Entry 7QHW (X-ray diffraction, 2.80 A resolution); this record covers chain AAA.

# Chain AAA
Name: Tau-tubulin kinase 1
From: Homo sapiens
Notes: EC 2.7.11.1
Reference sequence: Q5TCY1 (TTBK1_HUMAN); residues 45-337 here correspond to UniProt positions 21-313 (UniProt number = residue number - 24)
Chain sequence (293 residues; row label = number of the first residue in the row):
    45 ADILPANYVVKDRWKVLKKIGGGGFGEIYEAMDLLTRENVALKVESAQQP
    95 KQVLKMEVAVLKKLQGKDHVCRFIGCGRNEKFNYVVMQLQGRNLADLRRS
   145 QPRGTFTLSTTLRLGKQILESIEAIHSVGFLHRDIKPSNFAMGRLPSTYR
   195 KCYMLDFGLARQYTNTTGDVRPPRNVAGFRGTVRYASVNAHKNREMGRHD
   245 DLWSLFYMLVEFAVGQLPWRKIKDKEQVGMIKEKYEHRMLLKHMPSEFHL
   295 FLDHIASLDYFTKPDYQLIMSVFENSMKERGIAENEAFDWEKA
Residues lining bound ligands: CGI (N-[4-(4-chloranylphenoxy)phenyl]-7H-pyrrolo[2,3-d]pyrimidin-4-amine): I64, G65, G66, I72, A85, C115, M131, Q132, L133, Q134, G135, N137, D140, R143, S182, L199
Swiss-Prot annotation at these positions:
  - active site: D178 (Proton acceptor)
  - binding site (ATP): I64 to I72, K87
From the paper describing this entry:
  - binding site for CGI: Q132, Q134, R143, L199
  - conformationally variable residues: L199

# In short
Chain AAA binds compound CGI. From UniProt: active-site residue D178 and 10 ATP-binding residues. The paper
reports a binding site for CGI at Q132, Q134 and R143 among others; conformational variability at L199.
Chain AAA is Tau-tubulin kinase 1 (Homo sapiens); the structure, TTBK1 kinase domain in complex with inhibitor
29, was determined by X-ray diffraction together with 7Q8V, 7Q8W, 7Q8Y, 7Q8Z and 7Q90 from the same study.
